Entry 7TKE (electron microscopy, 7.10 A resolution (low resolution: residue-level contacts below are approximate; hydrogen-bond / salt-bridge calls are withheld)); this record covers chains 5 and 6 of the 27 polymer chains in the assembly.

== Chain 5 (and 6) ==
Name: ATP synthase subunit 9
Organism: Saccharomyces cerevisiae
Notes: chain 6 of this document is another copy of the same molecule, construct and numbering; everything in this record applies to it too
Reference sequence: P61829 (ATP9_YEAST); numbering as in UniProt (aligned over 1-76)
Chain sequence (76 residues; row label = number of the first residue in the row):
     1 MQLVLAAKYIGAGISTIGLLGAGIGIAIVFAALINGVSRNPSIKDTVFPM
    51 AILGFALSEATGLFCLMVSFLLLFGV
Unresolved in the structure: 76 (chain 6: 1, 76)

== How chain 5 and chain 6 interact ==
Residue-residue contacts (13):
  A7(5) - Y9(6)
  A7(5) - I10(6)
  G11(5) - Y9(6)
  G11(5) - I10(6)
  G11(5) - G13(6)
  I14(5) - G13(6)
  S15(5) - G13(6)
  G18(5) - T16(6)
  G18(5) - L20(6)
  G21(5) - L20(6)
  G21(5) - G23(6)
  G21(5) - I24(6)
  G25(5) - G23(6)
Also at the interface, not in a pair above, chain 5 (12 interface residues in all): V4, A22, G36, N40, S58
Also at the interface, not in a pair above, chain 6 (13 interface residues in all): A6, I17, L19, A27, I34, S38

== Overview ==
12 residues of chain 5 and 13 residues of chain 6 are in contact.
Chain 5 and chain 6 are both ATP synthase subunit 9 (Saccharomyces cerevisiae); the structure, Yeast ATP
synthase State 2binding(a) with 10 mM ATP backbone model, was determined by electron microscopy (same
publication as 7TJS, 7TJT, 7TJU, 7TJV, 7TJW, 7TJX and 30 further entries).
